Entry 7VMG (X-ray diffraction, 2.39 A resolution); this record covers chains C and E of the 6 polymer chains in the assembly.

== Chain C ==
Protein: Tubulin alpha-1B chain
Source organism: Bos taurus
UniProt: P81947 (TBA1B_BOVIN); numbering as in UniProt (aligned over 1-450)
Amino-acid sequence (450 residues; each row starts with the number of its first residue):
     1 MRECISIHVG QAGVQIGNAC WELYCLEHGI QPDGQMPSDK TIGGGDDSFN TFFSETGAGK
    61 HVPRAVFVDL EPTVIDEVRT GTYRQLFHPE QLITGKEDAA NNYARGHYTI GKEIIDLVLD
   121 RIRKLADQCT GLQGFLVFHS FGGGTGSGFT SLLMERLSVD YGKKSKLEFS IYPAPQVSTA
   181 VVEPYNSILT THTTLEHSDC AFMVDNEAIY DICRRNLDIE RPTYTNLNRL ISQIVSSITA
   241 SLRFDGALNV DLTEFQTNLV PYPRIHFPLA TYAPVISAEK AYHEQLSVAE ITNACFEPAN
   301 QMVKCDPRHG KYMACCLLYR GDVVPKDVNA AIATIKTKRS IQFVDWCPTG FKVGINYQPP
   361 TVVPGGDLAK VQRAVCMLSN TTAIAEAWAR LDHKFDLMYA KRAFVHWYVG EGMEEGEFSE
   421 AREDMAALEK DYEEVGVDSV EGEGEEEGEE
Not modelled in the structure: 441-450

== Chain E ==
Protein: Stathmin-4
Source organism: Rattus norvegicus
UniProt: P63043 (STMN4_RAT); residues 5-145 here correspond to UniProt positions 49-189 (UniProt number = residue number + 44)
Amino-acid sequence (143 residues; row label = number of the first residue in the row):
     3 MADMEVIELN KCTSGQSFEV ILKPPSFDGV PEFNASLPRR RDPSLEEIQK KLEAAEERRK
    63 YQEAELLKHL AEKREHEREV IQKAIEENNN FIKMAKEKLA QKMESNKENR EAHLAAMLER
   123 LQEKDKHAEE VRKNKELKEE ASR
Not modelled in the structure: 3-5, 29-43, 144-145
Construct notes: expression tag (3-4)
Swiss-Prot annotation at these positions:
  - modified residue: S46 (Phosphoserine)

== Chain C / chain E interface ==
Pairs across the interface (29):
  H107(C) with K104(E), hydrogen bond; M105(E)
  Y108(C) with K104(E); M105(E), hydrophobic; N108(E)
  T109(C) with R112(E)
  K112(C) with M105(E)
  E155(C) with L101(E); K104(E), salt bridge
  R156(C) with L101(E)
  S158(C) with F93(E); I94(E)
  V159(C) with I94(E); A97(E), hydrophobic; K98(E)
  G162(C) with I94(E)
  K163(C) with N90(E), hydrogen bond (backbone-side chain); F93(E)
  H197(C) with F93(E)
  V409(C) with H115(E)
  G410(C) with R112(E); H115(E)
  E411(C) with N108(E), hydrogen bond (backbone-side chain); R112(E), salt bridge
  G412(C) with N108(E), hydrogen bond (backbone-side chain); N111(E), hydrogen bond (backbone-side chain); R112(E)
  M413(C) with N108(E)
  E414(C) with N111(E), hydrogen bond
Interface residues without a listed pair, chain C (21 interface residues in all): L152, T193, E196, E417
Interface residues without a listed pair, chain E (13 interface residues in all): S107

== Summary ==
The interface between chain C and chain E involves 21 residues on one side and 13 on the other, with 6
hydrogen bonds and 2 salt bridges. Polar contacts include E155(C)-K104(E), E411(C)-R112(E) and
H107(C)-K104(E).
Here chain C is Tubulin alpha-1B chain (Bos taurus) and chain E is Stathmin-4 (Rattus norvegicus). Entry 7VMG
(Crystal structure of tubulin with 17j) was determined by X-ray diffraction.
